4BG6 - chains A and B of the 4 polymer chains in the assembly; structure by X-ray diffraction, 2.30 A resolution.

# Chain A (and B)
Protein: 14-3-3 protein zeta/delta
Source organism: Homo sapiens
Notes: chain B of this document is another copy of the same molecule, construct and numbering; everything in this record applies to it too
UniProtKB: P63104 (1433Z_HUMAN); residues 1-245 here = UniProt positions 1-245
Sequence (245 residues; row label = number of the first residue in the row):
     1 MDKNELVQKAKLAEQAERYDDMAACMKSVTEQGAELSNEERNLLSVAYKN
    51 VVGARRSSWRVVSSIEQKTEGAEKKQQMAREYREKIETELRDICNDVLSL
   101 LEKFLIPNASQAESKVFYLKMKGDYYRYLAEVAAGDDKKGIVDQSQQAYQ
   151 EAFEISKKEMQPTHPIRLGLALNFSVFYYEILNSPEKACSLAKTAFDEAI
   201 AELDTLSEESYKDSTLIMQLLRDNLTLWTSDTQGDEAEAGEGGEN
Unresolved in the structure: 70-72, 232-245 (chain B: 1, 231-245)
Ligand contacts: farnesyl (FAR): R41, N42, K49, F117, P165, I166, D213, I217, L220
From the paper describing this entry:
  - binding site for farnesyl: P165, I166, I217, L220

# Chain A / chain B interface
Residue-residue contacts (35):
  E5(A) - M78(B)
  Q8(A) - M78(B)
  K9(A) - M78(B)  hydrogen bond (backbone-side chain)
  L12(A) - I65(B)  hydrophobic
  L12(A) - M78(B)  hydrophobic
  L12(A) - A79(B)
  L12(A) - Y82(B)  hydrophobic
  A13(A) - Y82(B)
  Q15(A) - V61(B)
  Q15(A) - I65(B)
  A16(A) - S58(B)  hydrogen bond (backbone-side chain)
  A16(A) - V61(B)
  A16(A) - V62(B)  hydrophobic
  R18(A) - S58(B)
  R18(A) - Y82(B)  hydrogen bond
  R18(A) - I86(B)
  R18(A) - E89(B)  salt bridge
  D21(A) - Y82(B)  hydrogen bond
  D21(A) - K85(B)  salt bridge
  S58(A) - A16(B)  hydrogen bond (side chain-backbone)
  S58(A) - R18(B)
  V61(A) - Q15(B)
  V61(A) - A16(B)
  V62(A) - A16(B)  hydrophobic
  I65(A) - L12(B)  hydrophobic
  M78(A) - E5(B)
  M78(A) - Q8(B)
  M78(A) - K9(B)
  A79(A) - L12(B)  hydrophobic
  Y82(A) - L12(B)  hydrophobic
  Y82(A) - A13(B)
  Y82(A) - R18(B)  hydrogen bond
  Y82(A) - D21(B)  hydrogen bond
  I86(A) - R18(B)
  E89(A) - R18(B)  salt bridge
Interface residues without a listed pair, chain A (19 interface residues in all): R55
Interface residues without a listed pair, chain B (20 interface residues in all): R55

# Overview
19 residues of chain A and 20 residues of chain B are in contact, with 7 hydrogen bonds and 3 salt bridges.
Among the polar pairs are R18(A)-E89(B), D21(A)-K85(B) and K9(A)-M78(B). Chain A binds farnesyl. The paper
reports a binding site for farnesyl at P165(A), I166(A) and I217(A) among others.
Both chains are 14-3-3 protein zeta/delta (Homo sapiens). Entry 4BG6 (14-3-3 interaction with Rnd3
prenyl-phosphorylation motif) was determined by X-ray diffraction.
